PDB entry 7AX7 | X-ray diffraction, 2.05 A resolution | chain A

# Chain A
Name: Endo-1,4-beta-xylanase
From: uncultured bacterium
Notes: EC 3.2.1.8
UniProtKB: A0A140HJ20 (A0A140HJ20_9BACT); residue numbers follow UniProt; this construct covers 582-787
Amino-acid sequence (212 residues; numbered 582 to 793; the number before each row is that of its first residue):
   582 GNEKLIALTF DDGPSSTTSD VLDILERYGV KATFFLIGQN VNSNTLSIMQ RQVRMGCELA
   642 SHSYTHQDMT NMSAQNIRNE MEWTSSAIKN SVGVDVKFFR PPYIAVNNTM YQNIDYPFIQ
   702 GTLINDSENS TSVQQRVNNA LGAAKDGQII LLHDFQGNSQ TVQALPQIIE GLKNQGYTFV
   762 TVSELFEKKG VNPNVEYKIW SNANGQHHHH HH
Disordered / not traced: 582, 788-793
Sequence notes: variant Ser708 (Trp in A0A140HJ20); expression tag (788-793)
Bound ions: Co2+: Asp593, His643, His647 (together with acetate ion)
Reported in the primary citation:
  - Co2+ coordination: Asp593, His643, His647

# Overview
Asp593, His643 and His647 coordinate Co2+. From the paper: Co2+ coordination by Asp593, His643 and His647.
Chain A is Endo-1,4-beta-xylanase (uncultured bacterium); the structure, Crystal structure of the Xyl-CE4
domain of a multidomain xylanase from the hindgut metagenome of Trinervitermes ..., was determined by X-ray
diffraction together with 7ZSZ, 7AYP and 7AY3 from the same study.
